Entry 6SK6 (electron microscopy, 3.20 A resolution); this record covers chains D and C of the 4 polymer chains in the assembly.

# Chain D
Molecule: Rhinovirus B5 VP4
From: Human rhinovirus B5
UniProtKB: Q80SQ3 (Q80SQ3_9ENTO); residues 1-69 here = UniProt positions 1-69
Chain sequence (69 residues; row label = number of the first residue in the row):
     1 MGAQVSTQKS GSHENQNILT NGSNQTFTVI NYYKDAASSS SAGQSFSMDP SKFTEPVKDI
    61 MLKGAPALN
Not modelled in the structure: 1-29

# Chain C
Molecule: Rhinovirus B5 VP3
From: Human rhinovirus B5
Notes: EC 3.4.22.29, 3.6.1.15, 3.4.22.28, 2.7.7.48
UniProtKB: B9V433 (B9V433_9ENTO); residues 1-231 here correspond to UniProt positions 330-560 (UniProt number = residue number + 329)
Chain sequence (231 residues; numbered 1 to 231; the number before each row is that of its first residue):
     1 GLPTVLTPGS EQFLTTDDRQ SPSAMPNYEP TPLIHIPGEV KNLLEIAQVD TLIPLNNTTN
    61 TTGLGMYRIP LVQNMQGEQV FGFRLYLGDG VLKTTLLGEL CQYFTHWAGS LRLSFMYTGP
   121 ALSSAKLLIA YTPPGAQGPT KRKEAMLGTH VVWDIGLQST VVLNIPWTSG VQYRYTDPDT
   181 YTSAGFVSCW YQTSLVLPPQ TQQTVYMLGF ISACPDFKLR LMKDTQSIHQ E
Differences from the reference sequence: conflict Thr4 (Ala333 in B9V433)

# Interface between chain D and chain C
Contacting residue pairs (32; chain D residue first):
  Ile30(D) - Gln20(C)  hydrogen bond (backbone-side chain)
  Asn31(D) - Gln20(C)
  Tyr32(D) - Gln20(C)  hydrogen bond (backbone-side chain)
  Tyr33(D) - Gln20(C)
  Tyr33(D) - Ser21(C)
  Tyr33(D) - Pro22(C)
  Asp35(D) - Ser23(C)  hydrogen bond
  Asp35(D) - Met25(C)
  Asp35(D) - Pro26(C)
  Asp35(D) - Asn27(C)  hydrogen bond (side chain-backbone)
  Ser38(D) - Gln20(C)
  Ser38(D) - Ser21(C)  hydrogen bond (side chain-backbone)
  Ser38(D) - Pro22(C)
  Ser38(D) - Ser23(C)  hydrogen bond (side chain-backbone)
  Ser40(D) - Asp18(C)
  Ser40(D) - Gln20(C)
  Ser41(D) - Asp18(C)  hydrogen bond
  Met48(D) - Asn42(C)
  Met48(D) - Leu44(C)  hydrophobic
  Met48(D) - Glu45(C)
  Met48(D) - Gln48(C)
  Asp49(D) - Glu45(C)  hydrogen bond (backbone-side chain)
  Pro50(D) - Gln48(C)
  Phe53(D) - Gly38(C)
  Phe53(D) - Glu39(C)
  Phe53(D) - Val40(C)  hydrophobic
  Phe53(D) - Val49(C)  hydrophobic
  Thr54(D) - Gln48(C)
  Thr54(D) - Val49(C)
  Pro66(D) - Gln158(C)
  Ala67(D) - Gln158(C)  hydrogen bond (backbone-side chain)
  Asn69(D) - Leu157(C)
Other interface residues (no listed pair), chain D (20 interface residues in all): Ser39, Phe46, Lys52, Ala65
Other interface residues (no listed pair), chain C (20 interface residues in all): Arg19, Lys41

# Summary
Chain D and chain C each contribute 20 residues to their interface; the contacts include 9 hydrogen bonds.
Polar pairs include Ile30(D)-Gln20(C), Tyr32(D)-Gln20(C) and Asp35(D)-Ser23(C).
Chain D is Rhinovirus B5 VP4 and chain C is Rhinovirus B5 VP3, both from Human rhinovirus B5; the structure,
Cryo-EM structure of rhinovirus-B5, was determined by electron microscopy, deposited together with 6SK5 and
6SK7.
